Entry 2YQB (X-ray diffraction, 1.41 A resolution); this record covers chain A.

[Chain A]
Name: Copper-containing nitrite reductase
Organism: Ralstonia pickettii
Notes: EC 1.7.2.1
UniProt: E2STD2 (E2STD2_9RALS); residues 1-468 here correspond to UniProt positions 32-499 (UniProt number = residue number + 31)
Amino-acid sequence (468 residues; row label = number of the first residue in the row):
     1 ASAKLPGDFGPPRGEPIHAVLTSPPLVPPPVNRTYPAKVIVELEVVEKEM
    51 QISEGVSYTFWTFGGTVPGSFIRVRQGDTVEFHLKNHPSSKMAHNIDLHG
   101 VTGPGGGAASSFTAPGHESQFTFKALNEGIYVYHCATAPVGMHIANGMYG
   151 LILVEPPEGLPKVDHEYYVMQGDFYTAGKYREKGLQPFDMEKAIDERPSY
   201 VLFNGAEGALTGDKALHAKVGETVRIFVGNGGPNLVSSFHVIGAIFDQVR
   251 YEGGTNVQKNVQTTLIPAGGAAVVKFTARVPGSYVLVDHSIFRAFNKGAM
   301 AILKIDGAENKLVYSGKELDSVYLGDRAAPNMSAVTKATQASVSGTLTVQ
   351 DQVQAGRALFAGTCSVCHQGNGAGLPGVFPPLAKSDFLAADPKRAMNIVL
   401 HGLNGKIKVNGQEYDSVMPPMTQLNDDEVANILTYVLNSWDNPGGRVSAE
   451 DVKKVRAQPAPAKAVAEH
Disordered / not traced: 1-3, 458-468
Covalently attached groups: heme c (HEC) linked to Cys364, Cys367
Differences from the reference sequence: engineered mutation Ala93 (Pro124 in E2STD2)
Bound ions: Cu ion site 1: His94, Cys135, His143, Met148; Cu ion site 2: His99, His134, His289; heme c Fe: His368, Met418
Ligand contacts: heme c (HEC): Met92, Thr363, Val366, His368, Val378, Phe379, Pro380, Pro381, Leu382, Ser385, Phe387, Leu388, Ala395, Ile398, Val399, Leu403, Asn404, Gly405, Ile407, Val409, Tyr414, Asp415, Ser416, Val417, Met418, Pro419, Met421, Leu424, Ile432, Leu433
From the paper describing this entry:
  - mutagenesis - P93A: unchanged catalytic activity

[In short]
Covalently linked heme c: at Cys364. His94, Cys135, His143 and Met148 form the Cu ion site 1. His99, His134
and His289 coordinate Cu ion site 2. The paper reports that P93A leaves catalytic activity unchanged.
Chain A is Copper-containing nitrite reductase (Ralstonia pickettii); the structure, Structure of P93A variant
of three-domain heme-Cu nitrite reductase from Ralstonia pickettii at 1.4 A resolution, was determined by
X-ray diffraction together with 3ZBM, 3ZIY and 4AX3 from the same study.
